PDB entry 8SPS | electron microscopy, 3.00 A resolution | chains J and B of the 14 polymer chains in the assembly

Chain J:
Molecule: 168-nt DNA strand
Sequence (168 nucleotides; each row starts with the number of its first residue):
     1 GCGTGCTGAT TCCCTCCATT CGCTCTGCAT AACTATCACT TTCTGGAACT CCATGGTCTC
    61 CTAGGTCGCC AGGCCTTTGC TTTGCAGCTT AGAACAGACT CTCTATGCTC CCTCCACCCT
   121 CTGTTTCTCC AGGTCCCACA TGGGGAGGCG CTCCTTCTCC CTGCTGAT
Unresolved in the structure: 1, 149-168

Chain B:
Molecule: Histone H4
From: Homo sapiens
UniProtKB: P62805 (H4_HUMAN); residues 0-102 here correspond to UniProt positions 1-103 (UniProt number = residue number + 1)
Amino-acid sequence (103 residues; row label = number of the first residue in the row; numbering starts at 0):
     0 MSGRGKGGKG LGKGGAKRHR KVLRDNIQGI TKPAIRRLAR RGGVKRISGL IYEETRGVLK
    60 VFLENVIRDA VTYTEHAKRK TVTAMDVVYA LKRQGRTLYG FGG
Unresolved in the structure: 0-22, 102
UniProt features mapped onto this chain:
  - DNA-binding region: Lys16 to Lys20
  - modified residue: Ser1 (N-acetylserine), Arg3 (Asymmetric dimethylarginine), Lys5 (N6-(2-hydroxyisobutyryl)lysine), Lys8 (N6-(2-hydroxyisobutyryl)lysine), Lys12 (N6-(2-hydroxyisobutyryl)lysine), Lys16 (N6-(2-hydroxyisobutyryl)lysine), Lys20 (N6,N6,N6-trimethyllysine), Lys31 (N6-(2-hydroxyisobutyryl)lysine), Lys44 (N6-(2-hydroxyisobutyryl)lysine), Ser47 (Phosphoserine), Tyr51 (Phosphotyrosine), Lys59 (N6-(2-hydroxyisobutyryl)lysine), Lys77 (N6-(2-hydroxyisobutyryl)lysine), Lys79 (N6-(2-hydroxyisobutyryl)lysine), Thr80 (Phosphothreonine), Tyr88 (Phosphotyrosine), Lys91 (N6-(2-hydroxyisobutyryl)lysine)
  - cross-link (Glycyl lysine isopeptide (Lys-Gly)): Lys12 (interchain with G-Cter in SUMO2), Lys20 (interchain with G-Cter in SUMO2), Lys31 (interchain with G-Cter in SUMO2), Lys59 (interchain with G-Cter in SUMO2), Lys79 (interchain with G-Cter in SUMO2), Lys91 (interchain with G-Cter in SUMO2)

How chain J and chain B interact:
Contacting residue pairs - 12 pairs, chain J then chain B:
  DG84(J) - Arg45(B)  phosphate contact
  DG84(J) - Ile46(B)  sugar contact
  DG84(J) - Ser47(B)  phosphate contact
  DG84(J) - Gly48(B)  hydrogen bond to the phosphate
  DC85(J) - Lys44(B)  phosphate contact
  DC85(J) - Arg45(B)  phosphate contact
  DC85(J) - Ile46(B)  hydrogen bond to the phosphate
  DT104(J) - Lys79(B)  phosphate contact
  DT104(J) - Thr80(B)  phosphate contact
  DA105(J) - Arg78(B)  phosphate contact
  DA105(J) - Lys79(B)  salt bridge to the phosphate
  DA105(J) - Thr80(B)  phosphate contact
Also at the interface, not in a pair above, chain J (6 interface residues in all): DT83, DA86
Also at the interface, not in a pair above, chain B (10 interface residues in all): Arg39, Tyr51

Overview:
The interface between chain J and chain B involves 6 residues on one side and 10 on the other; the contacts
include 2 hydrogen bonds and 1 salt bridge. Among the polar pairs are DG84(J)-Gly48(B), DC85(J)-Ile46(B) and
DA105(J)-Lys79(B).
Here chain J is a 168-nt DNA strand and chain B is Histone H4 (Homo sapiens). Entry 8SPS (High resolution
structure of ESRRB nucleosome bound OCT4 at site a and site b) was determined by electron microscopy,
deposited together with 7U0G, 7U0I, 7U0J, 8DK5 and 8SPU.
